Entry 3ZPY (X-ray diffraction, 1.43 A resolution); this record covers chain A.

Chain A:
Molecule: Alginate lyase, family PL7
Organism: Zobellia galactanivorans
Notes: EC 4.2.2.3, 4.2.2.11; fragment: catalytic domain, residues 199-446
UniProt: G0LAE1 (G0LAE1_ZOBGA); residue numbers follow UniProt; this construct covers 199-446
Chain sequence (248 residues; row label = number of the first residue in the row):
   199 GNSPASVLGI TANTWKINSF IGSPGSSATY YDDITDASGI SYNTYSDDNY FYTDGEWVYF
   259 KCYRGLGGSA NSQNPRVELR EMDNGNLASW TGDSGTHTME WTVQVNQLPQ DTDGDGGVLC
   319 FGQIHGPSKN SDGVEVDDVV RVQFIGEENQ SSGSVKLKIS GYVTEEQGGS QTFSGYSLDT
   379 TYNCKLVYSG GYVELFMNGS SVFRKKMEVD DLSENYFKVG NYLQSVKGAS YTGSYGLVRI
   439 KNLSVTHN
Metal / ion sites: Na+: T233, A235, I238, S352
What the authors report for this chain:
  - catalytic residues: Q321, H323, Y420

In short:
The Na+ site is built by T233, A235, I238 and S352. The paper reports catalytic residues Q321, H323 and Y420.
Chain A is Alginate lyase, family PL7 (Zobellia galactanivorans); the structure, Crystal structure of the
marine PL7 alginate lyase AlyA1 from Zobellia galactanivorans, was determined by X-ray diffraction (same
publication as 4BE3).
